3SJI - chain A; structure by X-ray diffraction, 1.80 A resolution.

[Chain A]
Molecule: 3C protease
Source organism: Human coxsackievirus A16
Notes: EC 3.4.22.28
UniProtKB: C8CIL7 (C8CIL7_9ENTO); numbering as in UniProt (aligned over 1-183)
Chain sequence (190 residues; row label = number of the first residue in the row; numbering starts at 0):
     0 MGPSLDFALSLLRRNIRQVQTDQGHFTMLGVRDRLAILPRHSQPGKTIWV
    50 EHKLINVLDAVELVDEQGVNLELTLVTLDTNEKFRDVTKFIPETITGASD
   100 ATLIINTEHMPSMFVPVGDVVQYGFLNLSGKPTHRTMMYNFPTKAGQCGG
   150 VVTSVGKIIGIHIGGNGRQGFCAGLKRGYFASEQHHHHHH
Unresolved in the structure: 0-3, 183-189
Glycans and other covalent adducts: RUPINTRIVIR, bound form (AG7) linked to C147
Construct notes: initiating methionine (0); expression tag (184-189)
Bound ions: Na+: P43, T46
Residues lining bound ligands: RUPINTRIVIR, bound form (AG7; 4-{2-(4-fluoro-benzyl)-6-methyl-5-[(5-methyl-isoxazole-3-carbonyl)-amino]-4-oxo-heptanoylamino}-5-(2-oxo-pyrrolidin-3-yl)-pentanoic acid ethyl ester): F25, R39, H40, E71, Y122, L125, N126, L127, S128, K130, T142, K143, A144, G145, H161, I162, G163, G164, N165, F170

[Overview]
RUPINTRIVIR, bound form is covalently linked to C147. P43 and T46 form the Na+ site.
Chain A is 3C protease (Human coxsackievirus A16); the structure, crystal structure of CVA16 3C in complex
with Rupintrivir (AG7088), was determined by X-ray diffraction (same publication as 3SJ8, 3SJ9, 3SJK and
3SJO).
